Entry 8VUR (electron microscopy, 3.84 A resolution); this record covers chains A and D of the 6 polymer chains in the assembly.

[Chain A]
Name: Glutamate receptor ionotropic, NMDA 1
Organism: Homo sapiens
Reference sequence: Q05586 (NMDZ1_HUMAN); the construct lacks a stretch of the UniProt sequence, so the offset changes along the chain: 27-582 = UniProt 27-582; 583-779 = UniProt 602-798; 780-813 = UniProt 808-841
Amino-acid sequence (815 residues; numbered 27 to 813 plus 28 insertion-coded residues; the number before each row is that of its first residue; a row labelled like 582A-582S holds insertion residues (582A, then the next letters in order)):
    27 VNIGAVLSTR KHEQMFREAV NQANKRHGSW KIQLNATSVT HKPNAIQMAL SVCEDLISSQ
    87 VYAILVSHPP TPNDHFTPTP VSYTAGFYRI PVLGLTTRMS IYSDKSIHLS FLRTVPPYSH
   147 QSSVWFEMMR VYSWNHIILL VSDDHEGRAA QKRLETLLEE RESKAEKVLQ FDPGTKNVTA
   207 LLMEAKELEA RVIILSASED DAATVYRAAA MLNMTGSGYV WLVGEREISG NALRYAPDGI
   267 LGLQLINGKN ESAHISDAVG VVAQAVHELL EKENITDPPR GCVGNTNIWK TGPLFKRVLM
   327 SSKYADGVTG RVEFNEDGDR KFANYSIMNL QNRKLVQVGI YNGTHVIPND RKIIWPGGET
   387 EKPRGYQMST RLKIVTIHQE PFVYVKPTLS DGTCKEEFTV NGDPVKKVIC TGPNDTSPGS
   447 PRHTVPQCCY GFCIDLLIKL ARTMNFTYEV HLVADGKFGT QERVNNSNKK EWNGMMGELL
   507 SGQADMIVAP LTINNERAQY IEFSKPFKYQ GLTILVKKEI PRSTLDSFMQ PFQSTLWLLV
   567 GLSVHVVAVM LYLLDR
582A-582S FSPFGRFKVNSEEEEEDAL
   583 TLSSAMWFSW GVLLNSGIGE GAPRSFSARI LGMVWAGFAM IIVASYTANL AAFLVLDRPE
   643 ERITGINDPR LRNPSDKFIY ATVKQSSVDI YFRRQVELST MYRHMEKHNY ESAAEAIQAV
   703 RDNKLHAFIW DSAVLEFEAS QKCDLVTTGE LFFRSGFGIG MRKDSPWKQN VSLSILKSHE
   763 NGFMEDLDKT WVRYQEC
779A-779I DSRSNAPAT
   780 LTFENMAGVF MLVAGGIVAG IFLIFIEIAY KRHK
Not modelled in the structure: 582A-582S, 779A-779I
Cystine bridges: Cys-79/Cys-308, Cys-420/Cys-454, Cys-436/Cys-455, Cys-725/Cys-779
Swiss-Prot annotation at these positions:
  - region: Leu-584 to Pro-605 (Pore-forming)
  - binding site (glycine): Pro-516, Thr-518, Arg-523, Ser-669, Asp-713
  - glycosylation (N-linked (GlcNAc...) asparagine): Asn-61, Asn-203, Asn-239, Asn-276, Asn-300, Asn-350, Asn-368, Asn-440, Asn-471, Asn-491, Asn-655, Asn-752

[Chain D]
Name: Glutamate receptor ionotropic, NMDA 2A
Organism: Homo sapiens
Reference sequence: Q12879 (NMDE1_HUMAN); the construct lacks a stretch of the UniProt sequence, so the offset changes along the chain: 34-578 = UniProt 34-578; 579-784 = UniProt 599-804; 785-814 = UniProt 812-841
Amino-acid sequence (808 residues; numbered 34 to 814 plus 27 insertion-coded residues; the number before each row is that of its first residue; a row labelled like 578A-578T holds insertion residues (578A, then the next letters in order)):
    34 LNIAVMLGHS HDVTERELRT LWGPEQAAGL PLDVNVVALL MNRTDPKSLI THVCDLMSGA
    94 RIHGLVFGDD TDQEAVAQML DFISSHTFVP ILGIHGGASM IMADKDPTST FFQFGASIQQ
   154 QATVMLKIMQ DYDWHVFSLV TTIFPGYREF ISFVKTTVDN SFVGWDMQNV ITLDTSFEDA
   214 KTQVQLKKIH SSVILLYCSK DEAVLILSEA RSLGLTGYDF FWIVPSLVSG NTELIPKEFP
   274 SGLISVSYDD WDYSLEARVR DGIGILTTAA SSMLEKFSYI PEAKASCYGQ MERPEVPMHT
   334 LHPFMVNVTW DGKDLSFTEE GYQVHPRLVV IVLNKDREWE KVGKWENHTL SLRHAVWPRY
   394 KSFSDCEPDD NHLSIVTLEE APFVIVEDID PLTETCVRNT VPCRKFVKIN NSTNEGMNVK
   454 KCCKGFCIDI LKKLSRTVKF TYDLYLVTNG KHGKKVNNVW NGMIGEVVYQ RAVMAVGSLT
   514 INEERSEVVD FSVPFVETGI SVMVSRSNGT VSPSAFLEPF SASVWVMMFV MLLIVSAIAV
   574 FVFEY
578A-578T FSPVGYNRCLADGREPGGPS
   579 FTIGKAIWLL WGLVFNNSVP VQNPKGTTSK IMVSVWAFFA VIFLASYTAN LAAFMIQEEF
   639 VDQVTGLSDK KFQRPHDYSP PFRFGTVPNG STERNIRNNY PYMHQYMTKF NQKGVEDALV
   699 SLKTGKLDAF IYDAAVLNYK AGRDEGCKLV TIGSGYIFAT TGYGIALQKG SPWKRQIDLA
   759 LLQFVGDGEM EELETLWLTG ICHNEK
784A-784G NEVMSSQ
   785 LDIDNMAGVF YMLAAAMALS LITFIWEHLF
Not modelled in the structure: 34, 578A-578T, 784A-784G
Cystine bridges: Cys-87/Cys-320, Cys-429/Cys-455, Cys-436/Cys-456, Cys-725/Cys-780
Differences from the reference sequence: conflict Cys-578I (Asn587 in Q12879), Asp-578L (Lys590 in Q12879), Arg-578N (Lys592 in Q12879), Glu-578O (Ala593 in Q12879), Gly-578Q (His595 in Q12879)
Swiss-Prot annotation at these positions:
  - region: Phe-579 to Gln-600 (Pore-forming)
  - binding site (Zn(2+)): His-44, His-128, Glu-266, Asp-282
  - binding site (L-glutamate): Ser-511, Thr-513, Arg-518, Ser-669, Thr-670, Asp-711
  - site: Asn-594 (Functional determinant of NMDA receptors)
  - glycosylation (N-linked (GlcNAc...) asparagine): Asn-75, Asn-340, Asn-380, Asn-443, Asn-444, Asn-541, Asn-667

[Chain A / chain D interface]
Contacting residue pairs - 39 pairs, chain A then chain D:
  Ile-519(A) with Leu-760(D), hydrophobic
  Asn-520(A) with Leu-760(D)
  Asn-521(A) with Leu-757(D)
  Ala-524(A) with Leu-760(D), hydrophobic
  Lys-531(A) with Ser-525(D)
  Tyr-535(A) with Glu-530(D); Thr-738(D); Thr-739(D), hydrogen bond (side chain-backbone)
  Leu-596(A) with Ser-612(D); Ala-615(D); Phe-616(D), hydrophobic
  Asn-597(A) with Asn-595(D), hydrogen bond (backbone-side chain)
  Ser-598(A) with Asn-595(D), hydrogen bond (backbone-side chain)
  Gly-599(A) with Asn-595(D), hydrogen bond (backbone-side chain)
  Tyr-628(A) with Ile-620(D), hydrophobic
  Thr-629(A) with Ala-623(D)
  Leu-632(A) with Ala-623(D), hydrophobic
  Leu-636(A) with Ala-627(D)
  Tyr-673(A) with Gly-764(D)
  Arg-676(A) with Gly-764(D), hydrogen bond (side chain-backbone); Asp-765(D), salt bridge
  Gln-677(A) with Asp-765(D)
  Arg-736(A) with Glu-530(D); Val-763(D)
  Ser-737(A) with Val-763(D)
  Lys-745(A) with Arg-753(D)
  Leu-755(A) with Glu-520(D)
  Leu-758(A) with Ile-514(D), hydrophobic; Asn-515(D)
  His-761(A) with Ala-737(D); Thr-738(D), hydrogen bond (side chain-backbone)
  Glu-762(A) with Asn-515(D); Glu-516(D); Asn-673(D)
  Asn-784(A) with Phe-617(D)
  Met-785(A) with Met-564(D), hydrophobic; Phe-617(D), hydrophobic
  Val-788(A) with Phe-617(D), hydrophobic
  Ile-803(A) with Thr-606(D)
Interface residues without a listed pair, chain A (36 interface residues in all): Gln-525, Pro-532, Ala-633, Phe-735, Gln-751, Lys-759, Val-792, Gly-799
Interface residues without a listed pair, chain D (35 interface residues in all): Glu-517, Ser-519, Pro-527, Met-610, Ser-624, Ala-631, Asn-676, Gly-740, Gln-761

[Overview]
The interface between chain A and chain D involves 36 residues on one side and 35 on the other, with 6
hydrogen bonds and 1 salt bridge. Polar pairs include Arg-676(A)/Asp-765(D), Tyr-535(A)/Thr-739(D) and
Asn-597(A)/Asn-595(D).
Chain A is Glutamate receptor ionotropic, NMDA 1 and chain D is Glutamate receptor ionotropic, NMDA 2A, both
from Homo sapiens; the structure, Human GluN1-2A with IgG 003-102 WT conformation, was determined by electron
microscopy (same publication as 8VUH, 8VUJ, 8VUL, 8VUN, 8VUQ, 8VUT, 8VUY and 8VVH).
